6SDE - chain A; structure by X-ray diffraction, 2.49 A resolution.

# Chain A
Protein: Hepatocyte growth factor receptor
Source organism: Homo sapiens
Notes: EC 2.7.10.1
UniProt: P08581 (MET_HUMAN); residue numbers follow UniProt; this construct covers 1038-1346
Sequence (309 residues; row label = number of the first residue in the row):
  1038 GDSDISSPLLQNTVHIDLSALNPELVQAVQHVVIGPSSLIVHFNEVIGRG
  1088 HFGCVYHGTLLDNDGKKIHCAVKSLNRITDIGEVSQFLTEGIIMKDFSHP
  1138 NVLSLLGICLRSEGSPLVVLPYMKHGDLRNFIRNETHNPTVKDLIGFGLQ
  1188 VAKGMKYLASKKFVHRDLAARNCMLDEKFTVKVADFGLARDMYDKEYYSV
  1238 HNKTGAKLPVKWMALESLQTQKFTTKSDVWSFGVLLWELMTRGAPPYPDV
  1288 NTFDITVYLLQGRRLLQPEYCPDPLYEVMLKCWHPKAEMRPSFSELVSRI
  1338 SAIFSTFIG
Disordered / not traced: 1038-1067, 1099-1103, 1116-1119, 1150-1151
Small-molecule neighbours: volitinib (V0L): I1084, V1092, A1108, K1110, L1140, L1157, P1158, Y1159, M1160, D1164, N1167, R1208, N1209, M1211, A1221, D1222, A1226, Y1230
Swiss-Prot annotation at these positions:
  - active site: D1204 (Proton acceptor)
  - binding site (ATP): I1084 to V1092, K1110
  - modified residue: Y1230 (Phosphotyrosine), Y1234 (Phosphotyrosine), Y1235 (Phosphotyrosine), T1289 (Phosphothreonine)
From the paper describing this entry:
  - binding site for volitinib: M1160, D1222, Y1230
  - contacts within the chain: K1110-D1228 (salt bridge)
  - mutagenesis - D1228V (66000-fold): decreased binding to volitinib
  - mutagenesis - D1228V (5-fold): decreased binding to crizotinib
  - mutagenesis - D1228V: unchanged binding to foretinib
  - mutagenesis - D1228V: unchanged binding to BMS-777607
  - disease-associated variants - D1228V: decreased binding to savolitinib (citing earlier work)
  - mutagenesis - D1228V: decreased catalytic activity on volitinib
  - post-translational modification sites: Y1234, Y1235

# Overview
Chain A binds volitinib. Curated annotation (UniProt) lists active-site residue D1204 and 10 ATP-binding
residues. From the paper: a binding site for volitinib at M1160, D1222 and Y1230; D1228V reduces binding to
volitinib.
Chain A is Hepatocyte growth factor receptor (Homo sapiens); the structure, Crystal structure of wild-type
cMET bound by savolitinib, was determined by X-ray diffraction together with 6SD9, 6SDC and 6SDD from the same
study.
